5S52 - chains B and F of the 6 polymer chains in the assembly; structure by X-ray diffraction, 2.83 A resolution.

== Chain B ==
Name: Tubulin beta-2B chain
From: Bos taurus
Reference sequence: Q6B856 (TBB2B_BOVIN); the author numbering skips numbers that UniProt does not, so the offset changes along the chain: 1-42 = UniProt 1-42; 45-360 = UniProt 43-358; 369-455 = UniProt 359-445
Chain sequence (445 residues; numbered 1 to 455; 10 numbers in that range are skipped by the numbering (no residue carries them; nothing is unmodelled there); the number before each row is that of its first residue):
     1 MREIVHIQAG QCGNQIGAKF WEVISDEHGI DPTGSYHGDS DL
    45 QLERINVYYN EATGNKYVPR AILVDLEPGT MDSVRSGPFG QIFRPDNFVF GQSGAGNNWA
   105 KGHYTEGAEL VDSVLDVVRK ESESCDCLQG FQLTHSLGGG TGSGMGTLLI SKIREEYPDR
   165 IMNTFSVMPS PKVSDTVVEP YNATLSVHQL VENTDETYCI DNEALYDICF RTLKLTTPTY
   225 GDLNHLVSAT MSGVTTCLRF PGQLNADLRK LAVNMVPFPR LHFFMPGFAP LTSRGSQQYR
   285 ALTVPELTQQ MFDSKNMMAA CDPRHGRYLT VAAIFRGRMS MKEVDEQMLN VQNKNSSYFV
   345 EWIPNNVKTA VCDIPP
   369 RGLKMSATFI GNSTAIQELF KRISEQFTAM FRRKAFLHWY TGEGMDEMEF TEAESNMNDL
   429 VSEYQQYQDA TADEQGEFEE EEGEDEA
Not modelled in the structure: 279-280, 438-455
Bound ions: Mg2+: Q11 (together with GDP); Ca2+ near E113 (its only coordinating residue here)
Residues lining bound ligands:
  - GDP (guanosine-5'-diphosphate): G10, Q11, C12, Q15, I16, N101, S140, G142, G143, G144, T145, G146, V171, P173, V177, D179, E183, N206, L209, Y224, L227, N228
  - W1P (5-methyl-2-phenyl-2,4-dihydro-3H-pyrazol-3-one), molecule 1: N167, E200, Y202, V238, C241, L242, L252, L255, A256, M259, A316, I318, I378
  - W1P, molecule 2: C241, L255, N258, M259, T314, V315, A316, I318, N350, K352, A354
Curated features (UniProtKB/Swiss-Prot):
  - motif: M1 to I4 (MREI motif)
  - binding site (GTP): Q11, E71, S140, G144, T145, G146, N206, N228
  - binding site (Mg(2+)): E71
  - modified residue: S40 (Phosphoserine), T57 (Phosphothreonine), K60 (N6-acetyllysine), S174 (Phosphoserine), T287 (Phosphothreonine), T292 (Phosphothreonine), R320 (Omega-N-methylarginine), E448 (5-glutamyl polyglutamate)
  - cross-link (Glycyl lysine isopeptide (Lys-Gly)): K60 (interchain with G-Cter in ubiquitin), K326 (interchain with G-Cter in ubiquitin)

== Chain F ==
Name: Tubulin-Tyrosine Ligase
From: Gallus gallus
Reference sequence: E1BQ43 (E1BQ43_CHICK); residues 1-378 here = UniProt positions 1-378
Chain sequence (384 residues; row label = number of the first residue in the row):
     1 MYTFVVRDEN SSVYAEVSRL LLATGQWKRL RKDNPRFNLM LGERNRLPFG RLGHEPGLVQ
    61 LVNYYRGADK LCRKASLVKL IKTSPELSES CTWFPESYVI YPTNLKTPVA PAQNGIRHLI
   121 NNTRTDEREV FLAAYNRRRE GREGNVWIAK SSAGAKGEGI LISSEASELL DFIDEQGQVH
   181 VIQKYLEKPL LLEPGHRKFD IRSWVLVDHL YNIYLYREGV LRTSSEPYNS ANFQDKTCHL
   241 TNHCIQKEYS KNYGRYEEGN EMFFEEFNQY LMDALNTTLE NSILLQIKHI IRSCLMCIEP
   301 AISTKHLHYQ SFQLFGFDFM VDEELKVWLI EVNGAPACAQ KLYAELCQGI VDVAISSVFP
   361 LADTGQKTSQ PTSIFIKLHH HHHH
Not modelled in the structure: 106-124, 156-158, 363-370, 383-384
Differences from the reference sequence: expression tag (379-384)
Bound ions: Mg2+: E331 (together with AMP-PCP)
Residues lining bound ligands: AMP-PCP (ACP; phosphomethylphosphonic acid adenylate ester): K74, P95, I148, K150, A155, Q183, K184, Y185, L186, K198, D200, R202, R222, H239, L240, T241, N242, D318, M320, I330, E331, N333

== How chain B and chain F interact ==
Contacting residue pairs (15; chain B residue first):
  R311(B) with R31(F)
  L333(B) with R36(F); P56(F); G57(F)
  Q336(B) with R36(F), hydrogen bond
  N337(B) with M1(F); T3(F); R36(F), hydrogen bond; L58(F)
  K338(B) with M1(F)
  S340(B) with K28(F); L30(F); N34(F)
  E345(B) with R31(F), salt bridge
  N349(B) with E55(F)
Other interface residues (no listed pair), chain B (9 interface residues in all): S341

== Overview ==
The interface between chain B and chain F involves 9 residues on one side and 11 on the other; the contacts
include 2 hydrogen bonds and 1 salt bridge. Polar pairs include E345(B)-R31(F), Q336(B)-R36(F) and
N337(B)-R36(F). Ligands of chain B: GDP and compound W1P.
Chain B is Tubulin beta-2B chain (Bos taurus) and chain F is Tubulin-Tyrosine Ligase (Gallus gallus); the
structure, Tubulin-Z50145861-complex, was determined by X-ray diffraction, deposited together with 5S4L, 5S4M,
5S4N, 5S4O, 5S4P, 5S4Q and 52 further entries.
